Entry 2FB2 (X-ray diffraction, 2.25 A resolution); this record covers chains A and B.

Chain A (and B):
Protein: Molybdenum cofactor biosynthesis protein A
Organism: Staphylococcus aureus
Notes: chain B of this document is another copy of the same molecule, construct and numbering; everything in this record applies to it too
UniProtKB: P69848 (MOAA_STAAU); residue numbers follow UniProt; this construct covers 1-340
Amino-acid sequence (340 residues; each row starts with the number of its first residue):
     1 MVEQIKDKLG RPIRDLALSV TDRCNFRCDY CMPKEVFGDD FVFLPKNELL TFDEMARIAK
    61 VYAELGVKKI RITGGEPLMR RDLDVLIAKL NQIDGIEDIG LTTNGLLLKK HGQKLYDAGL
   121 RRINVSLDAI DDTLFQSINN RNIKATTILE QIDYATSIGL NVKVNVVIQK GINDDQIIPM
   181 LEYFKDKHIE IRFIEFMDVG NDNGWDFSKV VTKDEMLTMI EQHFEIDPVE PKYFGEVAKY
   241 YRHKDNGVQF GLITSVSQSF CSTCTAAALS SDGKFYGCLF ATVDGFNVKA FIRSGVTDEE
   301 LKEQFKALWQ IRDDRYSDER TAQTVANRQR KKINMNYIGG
Disordered / not traced: 1-2, 330-340 (chain B: 1-3, 330-340)
Differences from the reference sequence: engineered mutation Ala-17 (Arg in P69848), Ala-266 (Arg in P69848), Ala-268 (Arg in P69848)
Metal / ion sites: 4Fe-4S cluster Fe site 1: Cys-24, Cys-28, Cys-31 (together with S-adenosylmethionine); 4Fe-4S cluster Fe site 2: Cys-261, Cys-264, Cys-278
Residues lining bound ligands:
  - S-adenosylmethionine (SAM): Tyr-30, Cys-31, Arg-71, Thr-73, Gly-74, Gly-75, Glu-76, Pro-77, Thr-102, Thr-103, Asn-104, Ser-126, Val-167, Glu-195, Phe-196, Met-197
  - 4Fe-4S cluster (SF4), molecule 1: Arg-11, Phe-260, Cys-261, Cys-264, Cys-278, Leu-279, Phe-280, Arg-312, Asp-314, Arg-315, Tyr-316, Ser-317
  - 4Fe-4S cluster (SF4), molecule 2: Cys-24, Phe-26, Arg-27, Cys-28, Cys-31, Met-32, Gly-75, Asn-104
Reported in the primary citation:
  - binding site for S-adenosylmethionine: Tyr-30, Gly-74 to Glu-76, Ser-126
  - conformationally variable residues (side-chain flip): Arg-71
  - mutagenesis - R71A, R192A: decreased catalytic activity on precursor Z
  - mutagenesis - Y30A, T73A, S126A: decreased catalytic activity
  - mutagenesis - F260A: decreased stability
  - mutagenesis - F260L: unchanged stability
  - catalytic residues: Thr-73 (proposed by the authors, not directly observed)

Chain A / chain B interface:
Contacting residue pairs (52):
  Gln-4(A) with Ala-326(B), hydrogen bond (side chain-backbone)
  Lys-6(A) with Gln-323(B)
  Leu-9(A) with Arg-315(B), hydrogen bond (backbone-side chain); Ala-322(B)
  Gly-10(A) with Ala-322(B)
  Pro-12(A) with Ala-326(B), hydrophobic
  Trp-205(A) with Phe-234(B)
  Phe-207(A) with Phe-234(B), hydrophobic
  Asp-214(A) with Val-229(B); Glu-230(B); Pro-231(B)
  Glu-215(A) with Glu-230(B)
  Leu-217(A) with Pro-228(B), hydrophobic
  Thr-218(A) with Glu-230(B), hydrogen bond
  Glu-221(A) with Pro-228(B)
  Pro-228(A) with Leu-217(B), hydrophobic; Glu-221(B)
  Glu-230(A) with Glu-215(B); Thr-218(B), hydrogen bond
  Pro-231(A) with Asp-214(B)
  Phe-234(A) with Trp-205(B); Phe-207(B), hydrophobic; Val-256(B); Thr-321(B); Thr-324(B); Val-325(B), hydrophobic
  Lys-239(A) with Gln-258(B), hydrogen bond
  Val-256(A) with Phe-234(B)
  Gln-258(A) with Lys-239(B), hydrogen bond; Gln-258(B), hydrogen bond
  Ser-262(A) with Asp-318(B), hydrogen bond; Ala-322(B)
  Thr-263(A) with Thr-321(B); Val-325(B)
  Thr-265(A) with Val-325(B)
  Arg-315(A) with Leu-9(B), hydrogen bond (side chain-backbone)
  Asp-318(A) with Ser-262(B), hydrogen bond
  Thr-321(A) with Phe-234(B); Thr-263(B)
  Ala-322(A) with Leu-9(B); Gly-10(B); Ser-262(B)
  Gln-323(A) with Lys-6(B), hydrogen bond
  Thr-324(A) with Phe-234(B)
  Val-325(A) with Arg-14(B), hydrogen bond (backbone-side chain); Phe-234(B), hydrophobic
  Ala-326(A) with Gln-4(B), hydrogen bond (backbone-side chain); Lys-6(B); Pro-12(B), hydrophobic; Arg-14(B), hydrogen bond (backbone-side chain)
  Arg-328(A) with Arg-14(B)
  Gln-329(A) with Arg-14(B)
Interface residues without a listed pair, chain A (36 interface residues in all): Arg-11, Arg-14, Asp-227, Ser-257
Interface residues without a listed pair, chain B (36 interface residues in all): Arg-11, Lys-68, Ser-257, Thr-265, Gln-329

Summary:
The chain A/chain B interface involves 36 residues from each chain, with 14 hydrogen bonds. Among the polar
pairs are Gln-4(A)/Ala-326(B), Leu-9(A)/Arg-315(B) and Thr-218(A)/Glu-230(B). Bound to chain A:
S-adenosylmethionine and 4Fe-4S cluster. The paper reports the catalytic residue Thr-73(A); Y30A, T73A and
S126A of chain A reduce catalytic activity; 7 substitutions were tested in all.
Both chains are Molybdenum cofactor biosynthesis protein A (Staphylococcus aureus). Entry 2FB2 (Structure of
the MoaA Arg17/266/268/Ala triple mutant) was determined by X-ray diffraction (same publication as 2FB3).
